PDB entry 6B7U | X-ray diffraction, 1.58 A resolution | chain A

Chain A:
Name: Lysozyme C
From: Gallus gallus
Notes: EC 3.2.1.17
UniProt: P00698 (LYSC_CHICK); numbering as in UniProt (aligned over 19-147)
Amino-acid sequence (129 residues; each row starts with the number of its first residue):
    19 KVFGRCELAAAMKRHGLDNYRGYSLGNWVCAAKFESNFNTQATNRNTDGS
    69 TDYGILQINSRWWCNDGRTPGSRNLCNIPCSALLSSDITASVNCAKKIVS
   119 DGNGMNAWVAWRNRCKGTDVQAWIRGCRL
Disulfides: Cys24-Cys145, Cys48-Cys133, Cys82-Cys98, Cys94-Cys112
Metal / ion sites: Na+: Ser78, Cys82, Ser90, Arg91
Swiss-Prot annotation at these positions:
  - active site: Glu53, Asp70
  - binding site (substrate): Asp119
  - natural variant: Tyr71 (Y71F; Y71S)

Summary:
The Na+ site is built by Ser78, Cys82, Ser90 and Arg91. UniProt lists active-site residues Glu53 and Asp70 and
substrate-binding residue Asp119.
Chain A is Lysozyme C (Gallus gallus); the structure, Structure of hen egg-white lysozyme without
high-pressure pre-treatment, was determined by X-ray diffraction, deposited together with 6B7V and 6B7W.
